PDB entry 8YBL | X-ray diffraction, 2.33 A resolution | chains A and B

== Chain A ==
Molecule: Enterotoxin type B
Organism: Staphylococcus aureus
UniProt: P01552 (ETXB_STAAU); residues 3-241 here correspond to UniProt positions 28-266 (UniProt number = residue number + 25)
Amino-acid sequence (240 residues; row label = number of the first residue in the row):
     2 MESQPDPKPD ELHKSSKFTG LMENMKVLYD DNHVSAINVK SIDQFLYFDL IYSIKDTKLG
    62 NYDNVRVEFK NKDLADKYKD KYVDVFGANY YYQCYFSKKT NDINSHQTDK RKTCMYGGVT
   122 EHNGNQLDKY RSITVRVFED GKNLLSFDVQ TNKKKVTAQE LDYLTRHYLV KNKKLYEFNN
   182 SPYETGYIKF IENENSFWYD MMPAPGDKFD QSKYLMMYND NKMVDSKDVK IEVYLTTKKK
Disordered / not traced: 2, 99-111, 240-241
Disulfide bonds: Cys95-Cys115
Differences from the reference sequence: initiating methionine (2)

== Chain B ==
Molecule: nanobody SEB-Nb3
Organism: Vicugna pacos
Notes: antibody fragment or engineered binder
Amino-acid sequence (128 residues; row label = number of the first residue in the row):
     1 QVQLVESGGG SVQAGGSLRL SCAASGYTYS MYCMGWFRQA PGKEREGVAG ICANGKAIHY
    61 VDSVKGRFTI SQDNAKNTVY LQMNSLKPED TAMYYCAADS RGGIWYEQQL STLRYNYWGQ
   121 GTQVTVSS
Disulfide bonds: Cys33-Cys52

== How chain A and chain B interact ==
Residue-residue contacts - 25 pairs, chain A then chain B:
  Leu22(A) - Ile104(B)  hydrophobic
  Glu24(A) - Tyr32(B)  hydrogen bond
  Glu24(A) - Ala53(B)
  Asn25(A) - Gly103(B)
  Asn25(A) - Ile104(B)  hydrogen bond (side chain-backbone)
  Asn25(A) - Tyr106(B)
  Val28(A) - Tyr32(B)
  Val28(A) - Gly102(B)
  Val28(A) - Gly103(B)
  Lys59(A) - Tyr29(B)
  Leu60(A) - Tyr29(B)
  Leu60(A) - Ser100(B)
  Leu60(A) - Tyr117(B)  hydrogen bond (backbone-side chain)
  Asn62(A) - Ser100(B)  hydrogen bond
  Asn62(A) - Arg101(B)
  Asn62(A) - Asn116(B)
  Asn62(A) - Tyr117(B)
  Tyr92(A) - Arg101(B)
  Tyr92(A) - Trp105(B)  hydrophobic
  Tyr93(A) - Trp105(B)  hydrophobic
  Tyr93(A) - Tyr106(B)  hydrogen bond (side chain-backbone)
  Tyr93(A) - Gln108(B)
  Phe179(A) - Lys56(B)
  Phe179(A) - Ala57(B)  hydrophobic
  Phe210(A) - Tyr106(B)  hydrogen bond (backbone-side chain)
Interface residues without a listed pair, chain A (13 interface residues in all): Asp208, Lys209

== Summary ==
13 residues of chain A and 15 residues of chain B are in contact; the contacts include 6 hydrogen bonds. Among
the polar pairs are Glu24(A)-Tyr32(B), Asn25(A)-Ile104(B) and Leu60(A)-Tyr117(B).
Here chain A is Enterotoxin type B (Staphylococcus aureus) and chain B is nanobody SEB-Nb3 (Vicugna pacos).
Entry 8YBL (Crystal structure of nanobody SEB-Nb3 bound to staphylococcal enterotoxin B (SEB)) was determined
by X-ray diffraction together with 8YBM, 8YBN, 8YBO and 8YBP from the same study.
